Entry 8AED (X-ray diffraction, 1.17 A resolution); this record covers chains A and C.

# Chain A
Name: Broadly neutralizing DARPin bnD.9
Source organism: synthetic construct
Notes: antibody fragment or engineered binder
Amino-acid sequence (162 residues; numbered 1 to 162; the number before each row is that of its first residue):
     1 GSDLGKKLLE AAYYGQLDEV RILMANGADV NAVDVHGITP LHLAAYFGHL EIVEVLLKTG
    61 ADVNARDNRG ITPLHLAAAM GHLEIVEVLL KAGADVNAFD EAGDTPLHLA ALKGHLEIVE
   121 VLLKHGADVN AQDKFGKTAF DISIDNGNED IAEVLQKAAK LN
Unresolved in the structure: 1-2
Ion coordination: Mg2+: Glu117 (together with citric acid)

# Chain C
Name: Envelope glycoprotein gp160
UniProt: Q9Q714 (ENV_HV1V9); residues 306-329 here = UniProt positions 306-329
Amino-acid sequence (24 residues; numbered 306 to 329; the number before each row is that of its first residue):
   306 NTRKSIRIGP GQAFYATGDI IGDI
Unresolved in the structure: 306-309
Ion coordination: Mg2+: Asp328 (shared with 1 residue of chain D)

# Chain A / chain C interface
Pairs across the interface (36):
  Tyr13(A) - Ile326(C)  hydrogen bond (side chain-backbone)
  Tyr13(A) - Gly327(C)
  Tyr13(A) - Ile329(C)  hydrophobic
  His36(A) - Ile325(C)
  Ile38(A) - Ile325(C)  hydrophobic
  Ile38(A) - Ile326(C)  hydrophobic
  Leu43(A) - Ile326(C)  hydrophobic
  Tyr46(A) - Gly323(C)
  Tyr46(A) - Ile326(C)  hydrophobic
  Phe47(A) - Ile326(C)  hydrophobic
  Asp67(A) - Thr322(C)  hydrogen bond
  Arg69(A) - Ala318(C)
  Arg69(A) - Ala321(C)
  Arg69(A) - Thr322(C)  hydrogen bond
  Arg69(A) - Ile325(C)
  Ile71(A) - Ala318(C)
  Ile71(A) - Phe319(C)  hydrophobic
  Ile71(A) - Thr322(C)
  Leu76(A) - Phe319(C)  hydrophobic
  Ala79(A) - Phe319(C)  hydrophobic
  Asp100(A) - Ala318(C)
  Glu101(A) - Ala318(C)
  Ala102(A) - Gln317(C)
  Ala102(A) - Ala318(C)
  Asp104(A) - Pro315(C)
  Asp104(A) - Gly316(C)  hydrogen bond (side chain-backbone)
  Leu109(A) - Phe319(C)  hydrophobic
  Leu112(A) - Gly316(C)
  Leu112(A) - Tyr320(C)
  Lys113(A) - Tyr320(C)  hydrogen bond
  Asp133(A) - Pro315(C)
  Phe135(A) - Ile313(C)  hydrophobic
  Phe135(A) - Gly314(C)
  Phe135(A) - Pro315(C)
  Phe135(A) - Gln317(C)
  Lys137(A) - Pro315(C)
Also at the interface, not in a pair above, chain A (25 interface residues in all): Tyr14, Asp34, Met80, Ile142
The authors on this interface:
  - epitope / paratope residues, chain A: Tyr13(A), Asp67(A), Arg69(A), Lys113(A)
  - epitope / paratope residues, chain C: Gly314(C)

# Overview
25 residues of chain A face 15 of chain C across their interface; the contacts include 5 hydrogen bonds. Polar
contacts include Tyr13(A)-Ile326(C), Asp67(A)-Thr322(C) and Arg69(A)-Thr322(C). From the paper:
epitope/paratope residues Tyr13(A), Asp67(A) and Gly314(C) among others.
Here chain A is Broadly neutralizing DARPin bnD.9 (synthetic construct) and chain C is Envelope glycoprotein
gp160. Entry 8AED (Broadly neutralizing DARPin bnD.9 in complex with the HIV-1 envelope variable loop 3
peptide V3 (BG505)) was determined by X-ray diffraction (same publication as 7Z7C).
